PDB entry 3M32 | X-ray diffraction, 1.35 A resolution | chains A and E of the 6 polymer chains in the assembly

Chain A:
Protein: Methyl-coenzyme M reductase I subunit alpha
Organism: Methanothermobacter marburgensis
Notes: EC 2.8.4.1
UniProt: P11558 (MCRA_METTM); residues 2-550 here = UniProt positions 2-550
Sequence (549 residues; row label = number of the first residue in the row):
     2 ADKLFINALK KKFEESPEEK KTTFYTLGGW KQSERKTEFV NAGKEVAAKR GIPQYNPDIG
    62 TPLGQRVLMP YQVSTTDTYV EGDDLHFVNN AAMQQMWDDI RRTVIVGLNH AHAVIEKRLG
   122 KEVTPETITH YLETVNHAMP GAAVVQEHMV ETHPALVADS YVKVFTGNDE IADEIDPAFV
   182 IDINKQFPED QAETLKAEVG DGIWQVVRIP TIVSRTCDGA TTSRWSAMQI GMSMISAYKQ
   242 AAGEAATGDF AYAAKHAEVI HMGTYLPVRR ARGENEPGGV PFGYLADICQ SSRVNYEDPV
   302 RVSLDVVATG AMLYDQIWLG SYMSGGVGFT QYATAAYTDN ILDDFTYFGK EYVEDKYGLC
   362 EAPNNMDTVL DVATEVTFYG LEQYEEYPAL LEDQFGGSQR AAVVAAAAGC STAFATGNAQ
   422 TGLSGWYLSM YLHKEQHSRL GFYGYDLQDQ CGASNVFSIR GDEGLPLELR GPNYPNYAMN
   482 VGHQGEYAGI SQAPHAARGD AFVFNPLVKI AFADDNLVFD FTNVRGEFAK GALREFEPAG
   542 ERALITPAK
Unresolved in the structure: 550
Modified residues: His-257 (n1-methylated histidine; MHS); Arg-271 (5-methyl-arginine; AGM); Gln-400 (2-methyl-glutamine; MGN); Gly-445 (thioglycin; GL3); Cys-452 (s-methylcysteine; SMC)
Bound ions: factor 430 Ni: Gln-147 (together with 1-thioethanesulfonic acid, SHT)
Ligand contacts:
  - 1-thioethanesulfonic acid / SHT / Coenzyme B, molecule 1: Gln-147, Arg-225, Lys-256, His-257
  - 1-thioethanesulfonic acid / SHT / Coenzyme B, molecule 2: Arg-270, Arg-271, Leu-320, Met-324, Ser-325, Phe-330, Tyr-333, Phe-443, Tyr-444, Gly-445, Ala-479, Met-480, Asn-481, Val-482
  - factor 430 (F43), molecule 1: Ala-143, Ala-144, Val-145, Val-146, Gln-147, Met-150, Val-151, Met-229, Gln-230, Met-233, Ile-236, Ala-243, Gly-244
  - factor 430 (F43), molecule 2: Gly-326, Gly-327, Val-328, Gly-329, Phe-330, Thr-331, Gln-332, Tyr-333, Phe-396, Gly-397, Gly-398, Gln-400, Gly-442, Phe-443
  - Zn2+ (ZN): Arg-102, Ser-215, Arg-216, Cys-218

Chain E:
Protein: Methyl-coenzyme M reductase I subunit beta
Organism: Methanothermobacter marburgensis
Notes: EC 2.8.4.1
UniProt: P11560 (MCRB_METTM); residues 2-443 here = UniProt positions 2-443
Sequence (442 residues; numbered 2 to 443; the number before each row is that of its first residue):
     2 AKFEDKVDLY DDRGNLVEEQ VPLEALSPLR NPAIKSIVQG IKRTVAVNLE GIENALKTAK
    62 VGGPACKIMG RELDLDIVGN AESIAAAAKE MIQVTEDDDT NVELLGGGKR ALVQVPSARF
   122 DVAAEYSAAP LVTATAFVQA IINEFDVSMY DANMVKAAVL GRYPQSVEYM GANIATMLDI
   182 PQKLEGPGYA LRNIMVNHVV AATLKNTLQA AALSTILEQT AMFEMGDAVG AFERMHLLGL
   242 AYQGMNADNL VFDLVKANGK EGTVGSVIAD LVERALEDGV IKVEKELTDY KVYGTDDLAM
   302 WNAYAAAGLM AATMVNQGAA RAAQGVSSTL LYYNDLIEFE TGLPSVDFGK VEGTAVGFSF
   362 FSHSIYGGGG PGIFNGNHIV TRHSKGFAIP CVAAAMALDA GTQMFSPEAT SGLIKEVFSQ
   422 VDEFREPLKY VVEAAAEIKN EI
Ligand contacts:
  - 1-thioethanesulfonic acid / SHT / Coenzyme B: Phe-361, Phe-362, Ser-365, Tyr-367, Gly-368, Gly-369, His-379, Ile-380, Val-381
  - factor 430 (F43): Ser-365, Ile-366, Tyr-367

How chain A and chain E interact:
Contacting residue pairs (107):
  His-111(A) with Met-405(E)
  Ala-114(A) with Met-405(E), hydrophobic
  Val-115(A) with Met-405(E)
  Lys-118(A) with Met-405(E)
  Arg-119(A) with Gln-325(E); Thr-403(E); Gln-404(E); Met-405(E)
  Thr-195(A) with Met-70(E)
  Glu-199(A) with Lys-68(E), salt bridge
  Met-229(A) with Ile-366(E); Tyr-367(E), hydrophobic
  Met-233(A) with Ile-366(E), hydrophobic
  Ile-236(A) with Ile-366(E), hydrophobic
  Gly-244(A) with His-364(E)
  Glu-245(A) with His-364(E)
  Ala-246(A) with Gln-325(E); Ser-363(E); His-364(E)
  Thr-248(A) with Ser-365(E); Ile-366(E)
  Gly-249(A) with Ser-365(E); Gly-370(E)
  Asp-250(A) with Met-405(E); Phe-406(E)
  Ala-252(A) with Ser-365(E); Ile-366(E); Gly-368(E)
  Tyr-253(A) with Gly-369(E); Phe-406(E), hydrophobic
  Lys-256(A) with Tyr-367(E), hydrogen bond (side chain-backbone); Gly-368(E)
  Ala-258(A) with Phe-406(E), hydrophobic
  Ile-261(A) with Pro-65(E)
  Thr-265(A) with Met-171(E)
  Tyr-266(A) with Val-168(E); Glu-169(E), hydrogen bond; Lys-184(E)
  Pro-268(A) with Val-168(E)
  Gly-279(A) with Gln-166(E), hydrogen bond (backbone-side chain)
  Gly-280(A) with Gln-166(E), hydrogen bond (backbone-side chain)
  Pro-282(A) with Arg-163(E)
  Tyr-285(A) with Cys-67(E); Arg-163(E), hydrogen bond
  Asn-365(A) with Tyr-151(E)
  Asn-366(A) with Tyr-151(E)
  Met-367(A) with Tyr-151(E), hydrogen bond (backbone-side chain)
  Asn-419(A) with Arg-72(E)
  Gln-421(A) with Arg-72(E), hydrogen bond; Asn-154(E)
  Thr-422(A) with Tyr-151(E)
  Phe-458(A) with Met-150(E); Tyr-151(E), hydrophobic
  Ile-460(A) with Val-139(E), hydrophobic; Ile-143(E), hydrophobic; Ala-153(E); Asn-154(E); Lys-157(E)
  Arg-461(A) with Lys-157(E)
  Gly-462(A) with Lys-157(E), hydrogen bond (backbone-side chain); Tyr-164(E); Pro-165(E)
  Asp-463(A) with Tyr-164(E); Pro-165(E)
  Gly-465(A) with Lys-157(E), hydrogen bond (backbone-side chain)
  Leu-466(A) with Gly-162(E); Arg-163(E); Tyr-164(E); Pro-165(E)
  Pro-467(A) with Ile-69(E), hydrophobic; Arg-72(E); Asn-154(E); Met-155(E), hydrophobic; Ala-158(E)
  Leu-468(A) with Arg-72(E)
  Glu-469(A) with Ile-69(E); Arg-72(E), salt bridge
  Leu-470(A) with Gly-63(E); Ile-69(E), hydrophobic; Ala-158(E), hydrophobic; Arg-163(E); Gln-166(E)
  Gly-472(A) with Gln-166(E), hydrogen bond (backbone-side chain)
  Pro-473(A) with Gln-166(E)
  Asn-474(A) with Pro-165(E), hydrogen bond (side chain-backbone); Gln-166(E), hydrogen bond (backbone-side chain)
  Tyr-475(A) with Pro-165(E), hydrophobic; Gln-166(E), hydrogen bond (backbone-side chain)
  Pro-476(A) with Pro-165(E)
  His-496(A) with Ile-69(E); Met-70(E)
  Arg-499(A) with Met-70(E); Gly-71(E)
  Asp-501(A) with Met-70(E)
  Phe-503(A) with Lys-68(E); Met-70(E), hydrophobic
  Val-504(A) with Lys-68(E); Ile-69(E)
  Phe-505(A) with Val-62(E); Cys-67(E); Lys-68(E), hydrogen bond (backbone-backbone); Arg-163(E)
  Asn-506(A) with Pro-65(E), hydrogen bond (side chain-backbone); Ala-66(E); Cys-67(E), hydrogen bond
  Pro-507(A) with Ala-66(E)
  Leu-508(A) with Ala-66(E), hydrophobic
Also at the interface, not in a pair above, chain A (66 interface residues in all): Gly-232, Leu-267, Val-281, Ala-420, Ser-459, Arg-471, Ala-502
Also at the interface, not in a pair above, chain E (50 interface residues in all): Lys-61, Thr-136, Gln-140, Asp-152, Leu-161, Ser-167, Ile-181, Gly-371, Ile-374

Summary:
66 residues of chain A and 50 residues of chain E are in contact; the contacts include 16 hydrogen bonds and 2
salt bridges. Polar pairs include Glu-199(A)/Lys-68(E), Glu-469(A)/Arg-72(E) and Lys-256(A)/Tyr-367(E).
Here chain A is Methyl-coenzyme M reductase I subunit alpha and chain E is Methyl-coenzyme M reductase I
subunit beta, both from Methanothermobacter marburgensis. Entry 3M32 (Structural Insight into Methyl-Coenzyme
M Reductase Chemistry using Coenzyme B Analogues) was determined by X-ray diffraction (same publication as
3M1V, 3M2R, 3M2U, 3M2V and 3M30).
